PDB entry 5CGF | X-ray diffraction, 2.80 A resolution | chains R and S of the 28 polymer chains in the assembly

# Chain R
Molecule: Proteasome subunit alpha type-5
Source organism: Saccharomyces cerevisiae (strain ATCC 204508 / S288c)
Notes: EC 3.4.25.1
UniProt: P32379 (PSA5_YEAST); residues -7 to 252 here correspond to UniProt positions 1-260 (UniProt number = residue number + 8)
Chain sequence (260 residues; row label = number of the first residue in the row; numbers below 1 keep their minus sign (Met-7 is residue -7)):
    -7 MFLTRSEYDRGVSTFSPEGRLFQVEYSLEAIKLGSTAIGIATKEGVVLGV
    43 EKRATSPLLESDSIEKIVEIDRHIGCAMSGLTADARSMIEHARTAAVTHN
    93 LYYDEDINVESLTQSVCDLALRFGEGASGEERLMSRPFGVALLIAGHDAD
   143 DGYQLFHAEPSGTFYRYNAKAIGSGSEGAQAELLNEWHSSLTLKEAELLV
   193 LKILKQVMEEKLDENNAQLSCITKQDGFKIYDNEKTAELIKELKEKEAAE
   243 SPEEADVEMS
Unresolved in the structure: -7 to 0, 118-124, 243-252

# Chain S
Molecule: Proteasome subunit alpha type-6
Source organism: Saccharomyces cerevisiae (strain ATCC 204508 / S288c)
Notes: EC 3.4.25.1
UniProt: P40302 (PSA6_YEAST); residues 0-233 here correspond to UniProt positions 1-234 (UniProt number = residue number + 1)
Chain sequence (234 residues; each row starts with the number of its first residue; numbering starts at 0):
     0 MFRNNYDGDTVTFSPTGRLFQVEYALEAIKQGSVTVGLRSNTHAVLVALK
    50 RNADELSSYQKKIIKCDEHMGLSLAGLAPDARVLSNYLRQQCNYSSLVFN
   100 RKLAVERAGHLLCDKAQKNTQSYGGRPYGVGLLIIGYDKSGAHLLEFQPS
   150 GNVTELYGTAIGARSQGAKTYLERTLDTFIKIDGNPDELIKAGVEAISQS
   200 LRDESLTVDNLSIAIVGKDTPFTIYDGEAVAKYI
Unresolved in the structure: 0-2
Curated features (UniProtKB/Swiss-Prot):
  - modified residue: Ser13 (Phosphoserine)
  - cross-link: Lys190 (Glycyl lysine isopeptide (Lys-Gly) (interchain with G-Cter in ubiquitin))

# Chain R / chain S interface
Residue-residue contacts - 42 pairs, chain R then chain S:
  Ser5(R) - Arg125(S)
  Thr6(R) - Gly7(S)
  Thr6(R) - Gln20(S)
  Phe7(R) - Gln20(S)  hydrogen bond (backbone-side chain)
  Phe7(R) - Tyr23(S)
  Phe7(R) - Leu76(S)  hydrophobic
  Phe7(R) - Arg125(S)
  Phe7(R) - Pro126(S)
  Ser8(R) - Tyr23(S)
  Pro9(R) - Tyr23(S)  hydrophobic
  Pro9(R) - Glu26(S)
  Glu10(R) - Glu26(S)
  Glu10(R) - Gln30(S)
  Gly11(R) - Tyr23(S)
  Gly11(R) - Ala27(S)
  Leu13(R) - Arg125(S)
  Gln106(R) - Arg81(S)  hydrogen bond
  Asp110(R) - Arg81(S)  salt bridge
  Leu113(R) - Pro78(S)  hydrophobic
  Leu113(R) - Arg125(S)
  Ser153(R) - Pro78(S)
  Gly154(R) - Pro78(S)
  Thr155(R) - Gln59(S)
  Phe156(R) - Gln59(S)
  Tyr157(R) - Arg50(S)  hydrogen bond (side chain-backbone)
  Tyr157(R) - Ala52(S)
  Tyr157(R) - Ser57(S)
  Tyr157(R) - Gln59(S)
  Arg158(R) - Ser56(S)
  Arg158(R) - Ser57(S)  hydrogen bond (backbone-backbone)
  Tyr159(R) - Ala52(S)
  Tyr159(R) - Asp53(S)
  Tyr159(R) - Leu55(S)
  Tyr159(R) - Ser56(S)
  Asn160(R) - Leu55(S)  hydrogen bond (backbone-backbone)
  Ala161(R) - Leu55(S)
  Gln172(R) - Asp53(S)  hydrogen bond
  Gln172(R) - Leu55(S)
  Leu175(R) - Leu55(S)
  Leu176(R) - Glu54(S)
  Leu176(R) - Leu55(S)  hydrophobic
  Trp179(R) - Leu55(S)  hydrophobic
Other interface residues (no listed pair), chain R (26 interface residues in all): Arg2, Gly3
Other interface residues (no listed pair), chain S (25 interface residues in all): Asp6, Ala24, Asn51, Asp79, Gly123, Gly128

# Overview
26 residues of chain R face 25 of chain S across their interface; the contacts include 6 hydrogen bonds and 1
salt bridge. Among the polar pairs are Asp110(R)-Arg81(S), Phe7(R)-Gln20(S) and Gln106(R)-Arg81(S).
Here chain R is Proteasome subunit alpha type-5 and chain S is Proteasome subunit alpha type-6, both from
Saccharomyces cerevisiae (strain ATCC 204508 / S288c). Entry 5CGF (Yeast 20S proteasome beta5-G48C mutant) was
determined by X-ray diffraction, deposited together with 5CGH, 5CGG and 5CGI.
